4HSJ - chain A; structure by X-ray diffraction, 1.88 A resolution.

# Chain A
Molecule: 3-hydroxyanthranilate 3,4-dioxygenase
Organism: Cupriavidus metallidurans
Notes: EC 1.13.11.6
Reference sequence: Q1LCS4 (3HAO_RALME); residue numbers follow UniProt; this construct covers 1-174
Sequence (174 residues; numbered 1 to 174; the number before each row is that of its first residue):
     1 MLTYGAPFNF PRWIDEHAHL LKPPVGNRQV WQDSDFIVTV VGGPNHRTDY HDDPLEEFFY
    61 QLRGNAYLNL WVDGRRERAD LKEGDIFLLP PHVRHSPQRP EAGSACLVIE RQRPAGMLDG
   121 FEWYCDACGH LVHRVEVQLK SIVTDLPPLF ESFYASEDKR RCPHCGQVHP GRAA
Metal / ion sites: Fe2+ site 1: H51, E57, H95 (together with pyridine-2-carboxylic acid); Fe2+ site 2: C125, C128, C162, C165
Small-molecule neighbours: pyridine-2-carboxylic acid (6PC): H51, D53, E57, F59, H95, P97, E110, R113
Curated features (UniProtKB/Swiss-Prot):
  - binding site (O2): R47
  - binding site (Fe cation): H51, E57, H95, C125, C128, C162, C165
  - binding site (substrate): E57, R99, E110
  - mutagenesis: R47 (R47A: Increases KM for 3-hydroxyanthranilate 7-fold. Decreases activity 1000-fold), R99 (R99A: Increases KM for 3-hydroxyanthranilate 40-fold. Decreases activity 5000-fold), E110 (E110A: Decreases KM for 3-hydroxyanthranilate 2-fold. Decreases activity 2000-fold)
From the paper describing this entry:
  - Fe2+ coordination: H51, E57, H95
  - binding site for pyridine-2-carboxylic acid: E110

# Overview
Ligands of chain A: pyridine-2-carboxylic acid. The Fe2+ site 1 is built by H51, E57 and H95. UniProt lists
O2-binding residue R47, 7 Fe cation-binding residues, 3 substrate-binding residues and 3 mutagenesis sites.
From the paper: a binding site for pyridine-2-carboxylic acid at E110; Fe2+ coordination by H51, E57 and H95.
Chain A is 3-hydroxyanthranilate 3,4-dioxygenase (Cupriavidus metallidurans); the structure, 1.88 angstrom
x-ray crystal structure of piconlinic-bound 3-hydroxyanthranilate-3,4-dioxygenase, was determined by X-ray
diffraction together with 4L2N, 4HVO and 4HVQ from the same study.
